Entry 8Y6W (electron microscopy, 3.19 A resolution); this record covers chains A and D of the 5 polymer chains in the assembly.

Chain A:
Name: Guanine nucleotide-binding protein G(i) subunit alpha-1
From: Homo sapiens
Reference sequence: P63096 (GNAI1_HUMAN); residues 1-354 here = UniProt positions 1-354
Sequence (354 residues; row label = number of the first residue in the row):
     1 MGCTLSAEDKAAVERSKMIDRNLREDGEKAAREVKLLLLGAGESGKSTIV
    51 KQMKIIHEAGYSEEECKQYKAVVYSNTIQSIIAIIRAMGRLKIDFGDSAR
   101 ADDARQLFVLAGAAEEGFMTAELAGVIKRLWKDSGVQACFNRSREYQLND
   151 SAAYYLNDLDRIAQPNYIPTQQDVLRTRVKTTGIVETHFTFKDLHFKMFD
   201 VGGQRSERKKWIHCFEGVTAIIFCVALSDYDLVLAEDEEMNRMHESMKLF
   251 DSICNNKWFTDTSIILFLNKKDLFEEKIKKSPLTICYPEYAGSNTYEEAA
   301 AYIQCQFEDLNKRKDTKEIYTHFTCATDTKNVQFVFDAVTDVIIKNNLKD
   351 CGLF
Disordered / not traced: 1-3, 54-181, 233-240
Swiss-Prot annotation at these positions:
  - region: Lys35 to Thr48 (G1 motif), Asp173 to Thr181 (G2 motif), Phe196 to Arg205 (G3 motif), Ile265 to Asp272 (G4 motif), Thr324 to Thr329 (G5 motif)
  - binding site (GTP): Glu43 to Thr48, Ser151, Leu175 to Thr181, Asp200 to Gln204, Asn269 to Asp272, Ala326
  - binding site (Mg(2+)): Ser47, Thr181
  - modified residue: Arg178 (ADP-ribosylarginine), Gln204 (Deamidated glutamine), Cys351 (ADP-ribosylcysteine)
  - lipidation: Gly2 (N-myristoyl glycine), Cys3 (S-palmitoyl cysteine)

Chain D:
Name: scFv16
From: Mus musculus
Notes: antibody fragment or engineered binder
Sequence (259 residues; row label = number of the first residue in the row; note: 2 numbers in that range are skipped by the numbering (no residue carries them; nothing is unmodelled there); a row labelled like 121A-121N holds insertion residues (121A, then the next letters in order)):
     1 DVQLVESGGGLVQPGGSRKLSCSASGFAFSSFGMHWVRQAPEKGLEWVAY
    51 ISSGSGTIYYADTVKGRFTISRDDPKNTLFLQMTSLRSEDTAMYYCVRSI
   101 YYYGSSPFDFWGQGTTLTVSS
121A-121N GGGGSGGGGSGGGG
   124 SDIVMTQATSSVPVTPGESVSISCRSSKSLLHSNGNTYLYWFLQRPGQSP
   174 QLLIYRMSNLASGVPDRFSGSGSGTAFTLTISRLEAEDVGVYYCMQHLEY
   224 PLTFGAGTKLELKAAAHHHHHHHH
Disordered / not traced: 121A-121N, 236-247
Cystine bridges: Cys22-Cys96, Cys147-Cys217

Chain A / chain D interface:
Pairs across the interface - 25 pairs, chain A then chain D:
  Thr4(A) with His155(D), hydrogen bond (backbone-side chain)
  Ser6(A) with His155(D); Asn157(D); Tyr161(D), hydrogen bond
  Ala7(A) with His220(D); Leu221(D), hydrogen bond (backbone-backbone); Tyr223(D), hydrophobic
  Glu8(A) with Tyr101(D); Tyr161(D); Tyr163(D), hydrogen bond; Arg179(D), salt bridge; His220(D), salt bridge
  Asp9(A) with Asn157(D), hydrogen bond; Tyr161(D), hydrogen bond
  Ala11(A) with Tyr101(D), hydrophobic
  Ala12(A) with Tyr101(D)
  Glu14(A) with Ser52(D), hydrogen bond; Ser53(D); Gly56(D); Thr57(D), hydrogen bond
  Arg15(A) with Ile100(D); Tyr101(D); Tyr102(D)
  Met18(A) with Ser53(D); Gly54(D)
Other interface residues (no listed pair), chain A (12 interface residues in all): Leu5, Lys10
Other interface residues (no listed pair), chain D (21 interface residues in all): Ser31, Tyr50, Tyr59, Pro107, Glu222

Overview:
The interface between chain A and chain D involves 12 residues on one side and 21 on the other; the contacts
include 8 hydrogen bonds and 2 salt bridges. Among the polar pairs are Glu8(A)-Arg179(D), Glu8(A)-His220(D)
and Thr4(A)-His155(D).
Here chain A is Guanine nucleotide-binding protein G(i) subunit alpha-1 (Homo sapiens) and chain D is scFv16
(Mus musculus). Entry 8Y6W (TUG-1375 and 4-CMTB-bound human FFA2 in complex with Gi) was determined by
electron microscopy.
